PDB entry 6N07 | electron microscopy, 3.60 A resolution | chains A and E of the 42 polymer chains in the assembly

[Chain A (and E)]
Protein: Microcompartments protein
Source organism: Haliangium ochraceum
Notes: chain E of this document is another copy of the same molecule, construct and numbering; everything in this record applies to it too
Reference sequence: D0LID6 (D0LID6_HALO1); residue numbers follow UniProt; this construct covers 1-205
Sequence (205 residues; row label = number of the first residue in the row):
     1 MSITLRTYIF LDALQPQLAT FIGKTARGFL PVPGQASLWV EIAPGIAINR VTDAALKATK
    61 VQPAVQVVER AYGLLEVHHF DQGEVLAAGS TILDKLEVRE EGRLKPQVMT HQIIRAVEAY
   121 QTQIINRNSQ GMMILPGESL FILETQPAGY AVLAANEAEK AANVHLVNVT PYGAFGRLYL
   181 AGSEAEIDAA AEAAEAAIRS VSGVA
Unresolved in the structure: 1-3

[Chain A / chain E interface]
Pairs across the interface (7):
  Gly28(A) - Leu30(E)
  Phe29(A) - Phe29(E)  hydrophobic
  Phe29(A) - Leu30(E)
  Phe29(A) - Gln62(E)
  Leu30(A) - Gly28(E)
  Leu30(A) - Phe29(E)
  Val32(A) - Phe29(E)  hydrophobic

[In short]
The chain A/chain E interface involves 4 residues from each chain.
Chain A and chain E are both Microcompartments protein (Haliangium ochraceum); the structure, Structure of the
HO BMC shell: BMC-TD focused map, open inner pore, compacted shell, was determined by electron microscopy,
deposited together with 6MZU, 6MZV, 6MZX, 6MZY, 6N06, 6N09, 6N0F and 6N0G.
